PDB entry 6ZUL | X-ray diffraction, 1.62 A resolution | chains C and E of the 3 polymer chains in the assembly

[Chain C (and E)]
Protein: Fucose-binding lectin protein
Source organism: Ralstonia solanacearum
Notes: chain E of this document is another copy of the same molecule, construct and numbering; everything in this record applies to it too
UniProt: A0A0S4TLR1 (A0A0S4TLR1_RALSL); residues 1-90 here correspond to UniProt positions 2-91 (UniProt number = residue number + 1)
Sequence (90 residues; row label = number of the first residue in the row):
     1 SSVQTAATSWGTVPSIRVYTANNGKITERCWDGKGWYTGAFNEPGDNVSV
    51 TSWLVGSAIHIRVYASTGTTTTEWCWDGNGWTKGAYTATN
Modified positions: S1 (N,N-dimethyl-L-serine; SNM); K25, K34, K83 (N-dimethyl-lysine; MLY)
Ligand contacts: QQ7 (cucurbit[7]uril): D32, K34, G35, W36, Y37

[Chain C / chain E interface]
Pairs across the interface (40; chain C residue first):
  D46(C) with S2(E)
  N47(C) with S2(E); V3(E); Q4(E); T5(E), hydrogen bond (side chain-backbone)
  S49(C) with T5(E), hydrogen bond; A6(E); A7(E)
  V50(C) with A7(E)
  T51(C) with T8(E); S9(E), hydrogen bond
  S52(C) with S9(E)
  W53(C) with S9(E); P14(E)
  L54(C) with T12(E)
  V55(C) with T12(E)
  Y64(C) with T5(E); A7(E), hydrophobic; I16(E); V18(E); W36(E)
  S66(C) with S2(E); V3(E); T5(E)
  T67(C) with S2(E)
  G68(C) with S1(E); S2(E); V3(E), hydrogen bond (backbone-backbone)
  T69(C) with V3(E)
  T71(C) with V3(E); T5(E)
  E73(C) with W36(E)
  A85(C) with W36(E)
  Y86(C) with V18(E); T20(E); R29(E); W36(E)
  T87(C) with R29(E), hydrogen bond (backbone-side chain)
  N90(C) with T20(E); N22(E), hydrogen bond (backbone-side chain)
Also at the interface, not in a pair above, chain C (22 interface residues in all): R62, A88
Also at the interface, not in a pair above, chain E (18 interface residues in all): G11

[In short]
22 residues of chain C face 18 of chain E across their interface, with 6 hydrogen bonds. Among the polar pairs
are N47(C)-T5(E), S49(C)-T5(E) and T51(C)-S9(E). Bound to chain C: compound QQ7.
Chain C and chain E are both Fucose-binding lectin protein (Ralstonia solanacearum); the structure, Crystal
structure of dimethylated RSL in complex with cucurbit[7]uril and zinc, was determined by X-ray diffraction
(same publication as 6ZUK and 6ZUM).
